Entry 6M0S (electron microscopy, 3.60 A resolution); this record covers chains B and C of the 15 polymer chains in the assembly.

Chain B:
Molecule: V-type proton ATPase subunit d
Source organism: Saccharomyces cerevisiae (strain ATCC 204508 / S288c)
UniProtKB: P32366 (VA0D_YEAST); numbering as in UniProt (aligned over 1-345)
Chain sequence (345 residues; numbered 1 to 345; the number before each row is that of its first residue):
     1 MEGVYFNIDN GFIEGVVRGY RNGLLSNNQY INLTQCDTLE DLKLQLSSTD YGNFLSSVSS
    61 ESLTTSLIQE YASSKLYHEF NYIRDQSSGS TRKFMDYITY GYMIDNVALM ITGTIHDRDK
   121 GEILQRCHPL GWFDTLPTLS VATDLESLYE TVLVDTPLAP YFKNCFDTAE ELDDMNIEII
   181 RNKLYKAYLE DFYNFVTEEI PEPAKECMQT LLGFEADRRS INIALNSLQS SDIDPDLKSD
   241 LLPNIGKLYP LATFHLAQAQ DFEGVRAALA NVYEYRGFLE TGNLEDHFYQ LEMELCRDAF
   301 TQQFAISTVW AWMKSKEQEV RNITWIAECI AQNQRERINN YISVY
UniProt features mapped onto this chain:
  - modified residue: M1 (N-acetylmethionine)

Chain C:
Molecule: V-type proton ATPase subunit c''
Source organism: Saccharomyces cerevisiae (strain ATCC 204508 / S288c)
UniProtKB: P23968 (VATO_YEAST); residues 16-213 here = UniProt positions 16-213
Chain sequence (198 residues; each row starts with the number of its first residue):
    16 SFSHFLYYLV LIVVIVYGLY KLFTGHGSDI NFGKFLLRTS PYMWANLGIA LCVGLSVVGA
    76 AWGIFITGSS MIGAGVRAPR ITTKNLISII FCEVVAIYGL IIAIVFSSKL TVATAENMYS
   136 KSNLYTGYSL FWAGITVGAS NLICGIAVGI TGATAAISDA ADSALFVKIL VIEIFGSILG
   196 LLGLIVGLLM AGKASEFQ
UniProt features mapped onto this chain:
  - site: E108 (Essential for proton translocation)
  - mutagenesis: E108 (E108D: Partial inactivation; E108L/Q/V: Inactivation)
What the authors report for this chain:
  - conformationally variable residues (domain motion): E108

How chain B and chain C interact:
Residue-residue contacts (19; chain B residue first):
  G3(B) - I81(C)
  G3(B) - I165(C)
  V4(B) - W77(C)
  Y5(B) - W77(C)  hydrophobic
  N7(B) - I81(C)
  N7(B) - S84(C)
  N7(B) - S85(C)
  I8(B) - F80(C)  hydrophobic
  F12(B) - S84(C)
  F12(B) - I87(C)
  F12(B) - G88(C)
  G15(B) - G88(C)
  V16(B) - G88(C)
  G19(B) - R92(C)
  N22(B) - A176(C)
  G23(B) - R92(C)
  D50(B) - R92(C)  salt bridge
  Q303(B) - I172(C)
  F304(B) - I165(C)  hydrophobic
Also at the interface, not in a pair above, chain B (16 interface residues in all): G11, R18
Also at the interface, not in a pair above, chain C (16 interface residues in all): A89, V91, A168, T169, A175

Summary:
Chain B and chain C each contribute 16 residues to their interface; the contacts include 1 salt bridge. Its
one salt-bridged contact is D50(B)-R92(C). Curated annotation (UniProt) lists one mutagenesis site on chain C.
The paper reports conformational variability at E108(C).
Here chain B is V-type proton ATPase subunit d and chain C is V-type proton ATPase subunit c'', both from
Saccharomyces cerevisiae (strain ATCC 204508 / S288c). Entry 6M0S (3.6A Yeast Vo state3 prime) was determined
by electron microscopy, deposited together with 6M0R.
